PDB entry 6E5P | electron microscopy, 8.80 A resolution (very low resolution: no residue pairs are listed; an interface is given only as per-side residue counts) | chains A and C of the 24 polymer chains in the assembly

[Chain A (and C)]
Name: Envelope glycoprotein gp120
Organism: Human immunodeficiency virus 1
Notes: chain C of this document is another copy of the same molecule, construct and numbering; everything in this record applies to it too
UniProtKB: Q2N0S6 (Q2N0S6_9HIV1); the construct lacks a stretch of the UniProt sequence and is renumbered around it, so the offset changes along the chain: 31-141 = UniProt 30-140; 150-185 = UniProt 141-176; 187-309 = UniProt 186-308; 312-321 = UniProt 309-318; 2 more segments
Chain sequence (474 residues; numbered 31 to 506 plus 10 insertion-coded residues; 12 numbers in that range are skipped by the numbering (no residue carries them; nothing is unmodelled there); the number before each row is that of its first residue; a row labelled like 185A-185I holds insertion residues (185A, then the next letters in order)):
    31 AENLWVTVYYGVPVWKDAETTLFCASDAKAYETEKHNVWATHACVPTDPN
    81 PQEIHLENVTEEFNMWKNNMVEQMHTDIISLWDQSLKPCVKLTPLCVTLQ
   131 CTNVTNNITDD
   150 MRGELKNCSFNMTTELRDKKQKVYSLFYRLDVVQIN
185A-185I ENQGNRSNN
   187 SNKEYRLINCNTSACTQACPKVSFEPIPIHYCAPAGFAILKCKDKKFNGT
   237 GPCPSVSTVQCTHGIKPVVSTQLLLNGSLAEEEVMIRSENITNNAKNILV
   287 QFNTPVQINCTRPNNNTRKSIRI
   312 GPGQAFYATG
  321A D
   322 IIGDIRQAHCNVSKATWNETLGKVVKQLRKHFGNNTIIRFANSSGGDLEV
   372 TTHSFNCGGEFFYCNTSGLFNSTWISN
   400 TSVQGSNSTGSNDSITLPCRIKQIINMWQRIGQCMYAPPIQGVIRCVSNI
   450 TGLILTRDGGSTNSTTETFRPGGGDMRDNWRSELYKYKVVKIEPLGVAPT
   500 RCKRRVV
Disordered / not traced: 185A-185I, 400-410, 506
Construct notes: conflict Cys-201 (Ile200 in Q2N0S6), Asn-332 (Thr330 in Q2N0S6), Cys-433 (Ala430 in Q2N0S6), Cys-501 (Ala498 in Q2N0S6)
From the paper describing this entry:
  - post-translational modification sites: Asn-295, Asn-332, Asn-339, Asn-392

[Chain A / chain C interface]
At this resolution (9 A) residue pairs are not listed: 5 residues of chain A and 6 of chain C lie at the interface.

[Summary]
5 residues of chain A and 6 residues of chain C are in contact. The paper reports modification sites
Asn-295(A), Asn-332(A) and Asn-339(A) among others.
Chain A and chain C are both Envelope glycoprotein gp120 (Human immunodeficiency virus 1); the structure,
Backbone model based on cryo-EM map at 8.5 A of domain-swapped, glycan-reactive, neutralizing antibody 2G12
bound ..., was determined by electron microscopy.
